PDB entry 4OV7 | X-ray diffraction, 2.70 A resolution | chains A and I of the 4 polymer chains in the assembly

== Chain A ==
Molecule: Ancestral Steroid Receptor 2 DBD helix mutant
From: synthetic construct
Notes: fragment: DNA binding domain
Chain sequence (82 residues; each row starts with the number of its first residue):
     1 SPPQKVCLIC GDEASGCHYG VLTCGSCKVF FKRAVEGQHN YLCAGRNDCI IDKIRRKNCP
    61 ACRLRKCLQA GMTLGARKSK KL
Disordered / not traced: 1-2, 76-82
Bound ions: Zn2+ site 1: Cys7, Cys10, Cys24, Cys27; Zn2+ site 2: Cys43, Cys49, Cys59, Cys62

== Chain I ==
Molecule: 18-nt DNA strand
Sequence (18 nucleotides; numbered 1 to 18; the number before each row is that of its first residue):
     1 CCAGAACAGA GTGTTCTG

== Interface between chain A and chain I ==
Pairs across the interface (11):
  Gly25(A) - DT14(I)  base contact
  Ser26(A) - DG13(I)  phosphate contact
  Phe30(A) - DT12(I)  phosphate contact
  Arg33(A) - DT12(I)  base contact
  Arg33(A) - DG13(I)  hydrogen bond to the base
  Tyr41(A) - DT12(I)  hydrogen bond to the phosphate
  Arg56(A) - DG13(I)  salt bridge to the phosphate
  Lys57(A) - DT12(I)  phosphate contact
  Lys57(A) - DG13(I)  salt bridge to the phosphate
  Pro60(A) - DT12(I)  phosphate contact
  Arg63(A) - DG13(I)  salt bridge to the phosphate
Other interface residues (no listed pair), chain A (12 interface residues in all): Val29, His39, Lys53
Other interface residues (no listed pair), chain I (4 interface residues in all): DG11

== Summary ==
Chain A and chain I form an interface of 12 and 4 residues respectively; the contacts include 2 hydrogen bonds
and 3 salt bridges. Polar pairs include Arg33(A)-DG13(I), Tyr41(A)-DT12(I) and Arg56(A)-DG13(I). Cys7(A),
Cys10(A), Cys24(A) and Cys27(A) coordinate Zn2+ site 1.
Chain A is Ancestral Steroid Receptor 2 DBD helix mutant (synthetic construct) and chain I is an 18-nt DNA
strand; the structure, Ancestral Steroid Receptor 2 DBD helix mutant - SRE DNA complex, was determined by
X-ray diffraction (same publication as 4OLN, 4OND and 4OOR).
